8WO5 - chains C6 and DB of the 417 polymer chains in the assembly; structure by electron microscopy, 7.40 A resolution (low resolution: residue-level contacts below are approximate; hydrogen-bond / salt-bridge calls are withheld).

# Chain C6 (and DB)
Molecule: Flagellar motor switch protein FliG
Organism: Salmonella enterica subsp. enterica serovar Typhimurium str. LT2
Notes: chain DB of this document is another copy of the same molecule, construct and numbering; everything in this record applies to it too
UniProtKB: P0A1J9 (FLIG_SALTY); residue numbers follow UniProt; this construct covers 1-331
Chain sequence (331 residues; numbered 1 to 331; the number before each row is that of its first residue):
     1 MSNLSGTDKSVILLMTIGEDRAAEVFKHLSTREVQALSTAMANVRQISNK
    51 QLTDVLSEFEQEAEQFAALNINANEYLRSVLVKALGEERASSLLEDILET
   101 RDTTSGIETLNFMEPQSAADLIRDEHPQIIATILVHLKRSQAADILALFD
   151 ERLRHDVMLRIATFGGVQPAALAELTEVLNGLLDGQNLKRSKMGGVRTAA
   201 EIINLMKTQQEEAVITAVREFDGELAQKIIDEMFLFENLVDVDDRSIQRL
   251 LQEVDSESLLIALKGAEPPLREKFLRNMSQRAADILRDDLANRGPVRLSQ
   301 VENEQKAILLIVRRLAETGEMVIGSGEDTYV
Unresolved in the structure: 1-4, 100-103, 324-331
Curated features (UniProtKB/Swiss-Prot):
  - motif: Glu125 to Gln128 (Part of the EHPQR-motif)
  - site: Arg160 (Part of the EHPQR-motif)

# How chain C6 and chain DB interact
Contacting residue pairs (64):
  Leu14(C6) with Tyr76(DB)
  Met15(C6) with Ile71(DB); Tyr76(DB)
  Gly18(C6) with Tyr76(DB)
  Glu19(C6) with Tyr76(DB); Ser79(DB); Val80(DB); Lys83(DB)
  Asp20(C6) with Lys83(DB)
  Ala22(C6) with Tyr76(DB); Val80(DB)
  Ala23(C6) with Val80(DB); Lys83(DB); Ala84(DB)
  Phe26(C6) with Val80(DB); Leu81(DB); Ala84(DB)
  Lys27(C6) with Lys83(DB); Ala84(DB)
  Val34(C6) with Leu81(DB); Leu85(DB); Leu93(DB)
  Gln35(C6) with Leu93(DB)
  Ser38(C6) with Leu77(DB); Leu81(DB); Leu93(DB); Ile97(DB)
  Thr39(C6) with Ile97(DB)
  Met41(C6) with Ala73(DB); Tyr76(DB); Leu77(DB)
  Ala42(C6) with Leu77(DB); Ile97(DB)
  Val44(C6) with Ala73(DB)
  Arg45(C6) with Asn70(DB)
  Gln46(C6) with Phe66(DB); Ala68(DB)
  Ile47(C6) with Ala68(DB)
  Ser48(C6) with Gln65(DB)
  Asn49(C6) with Ala67(DB)
  His136(C6) with Met193(DB)
  Arg139(C6) with Glu201(DB); Leu205(DB)
  Ser140(C6) with Leu205(DB)
  Ala143(C6) with Leu205(DB); Met206(DB)
  Leu146(C6) with Ile202(DB)
  Ala147(C6) with Gln210(DB)
  Arg154(C6) with Met206(DB); Gln210(DB)
  His155(C6) with Ala217(DB)
  Met158(C6) with Ala199(DB); Ile203(DB)
  Leu159(C6) with Phe221(DB)
  Ile161(C6) with Gly195(DB); Val196(DB); Ala199(DB)
  Ala162(C6) with Val196(DB); Leu225(DB)
  Phe164(C6) with Met193(DB); Gly194(DB)
  Gly166(C6) with Ser191(DB)
  Val167(C6) with Ser191(DB)
  Pro169(C6) with Leu188(DB)
Also at the interface, not in a pair above, chain C6 (42 interface residues in all): Thr16, Ile17, Leu52, Val135, Ala142
Also at the interface, not in a pair above, chain DB (38 interface residues in all): Leu69, Asn74, Asn187, Thr198, Ala213

# Summary
The interface between chain C6 and chain DB involves 42 residues on one side and 38 on the other.
Both chains are Flagellar motor switch protein FliG (Salmonella enterica subsp. enterica serovar Typhimurium
str. LT2). Entry 8WO5 (Cryo-EM structure of the intact flagellar motor-hook complex in the CCW state) was
determined by electron microscopy (same publication as 8WHT, 8WIW, 8WK3, 8WK4, 8WKI, 8WKK and 11 further
entries).
